Entry 8AHL (electron microscopy, 4.10 A resolution (low resolution: residue-level contacts below are approximate; hydrogen-bond / salt-bridge calls are withheld)); this record covers chains D and F of the 12 polymer chains in the assembly.

Chain D:
Protein: Crescentin
From: Caulobacter vibrioides
UniProt: A0A8F8EC09 (A0A8F8EC09_CAUVI); the construct has insertions or renumbered stretches relative to UniProt, so the offset changes along the chain: 1-405 = UniProt 1-405; 409-460 = UniProt 406-457
Sequence (460 residues; row label = number of the first residue in the row):
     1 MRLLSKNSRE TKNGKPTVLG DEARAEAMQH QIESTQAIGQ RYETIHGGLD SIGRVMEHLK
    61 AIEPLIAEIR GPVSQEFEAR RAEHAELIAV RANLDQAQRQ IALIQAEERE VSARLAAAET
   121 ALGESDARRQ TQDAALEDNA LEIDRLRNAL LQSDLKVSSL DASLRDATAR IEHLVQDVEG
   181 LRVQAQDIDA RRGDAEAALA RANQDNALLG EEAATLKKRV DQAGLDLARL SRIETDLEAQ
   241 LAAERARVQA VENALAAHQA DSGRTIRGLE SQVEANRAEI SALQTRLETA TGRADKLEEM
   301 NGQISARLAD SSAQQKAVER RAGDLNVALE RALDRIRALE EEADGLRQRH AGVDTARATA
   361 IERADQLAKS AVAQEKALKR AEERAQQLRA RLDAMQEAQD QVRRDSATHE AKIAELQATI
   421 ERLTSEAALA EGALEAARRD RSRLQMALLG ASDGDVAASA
Not modelled in the structure: 1-212, 447-460
Differences from the reference sequence: insertion (406-408)
From the paper describing this entry:
  - self-association interface (contacts with another copy of this molecule); pairs are residue here / residue on that copy: Lys-296/Ala-207, Lys-296/Gln-204

Chain F:
Protein: Crescentin-specific megabody MB13
Notes: antibody fragment or engineered binder
Sequence (907 residues; each row starts with the number of its first residue):
     1 EVQLQESGGG LVYKEETQSG LNNYARVVEK GQYDSLEIPA QVAASWESGR DDAAVFGFID
    61 KEQLDKYVAN GGKRSDWTVK FAENRSQDGT LLGYSLLQES VDQASYMYSD NHYLAEMATI
   121 LGKPEEAKRY RQLAQQLADY INTCMFDPTT QFYYDVRIED KPLANGCAGK PIVERGKGPE
   181 GWSPLFNGAA TQANADAVVK VMLDPKEFNT FVPLGTAALT NPAFGADIYW RGRVWVDQFW
   241 FGLKGMERYG YRDDALKLAD TFFRHAKGLT ADGPIQENYN PLTGAQQGAP NFSWSAAHLY
   301 MLYNDFFRKQ ASGGGSGGGG SGGGGSGNAD NYKNVINRTG APQYMKDYDY DDHQRFNPFF
   361 DLGAWHGHLL PDGPNTMGGF PGVALLTEEY INFMASNFDR LTVWQDGKKV DFTLEAYSIP
   421 GALVQKLTAK DVQVEMTLRF ATPRTSLLET KITSNKPLDL VWDGELLEKL EAKEGKPLSD
   481 KTIAGEYPDY QRKISATRDG LKVTFGKVRA TWDLLTSGES EYQVHKSLPV QTEINGNRFT
   541 SKAHINGSTT LYTTYSHLLT AQEVSKEQMQ IRDILARPAF YLTASQQRWE EYLKKGLTNP
   601 DATPEQTRVA VKAIETLNGN WRSPGGAVKF NTVTPSVTGR WFSGNQTWPW DTWKQAFAMA
   661 HFNPDIAKEN IRAVFSWQIQ PGDSVRPQDV GFVPDLIAWN LSPERGGDGG NWNERNTKPS
   721 LAAWSVMEVY NVTQDKTWVA EMYPKLVAYH DWWLRNRDHN GNGVPEYGAT RDKAHNTESG
   781 EMLFTVKKDS LRLSCASSRS IDGINIMRWY RQAPGKQRGM VAVVTGWGST NYVDSVKGRF
   841 IISRDSAKDT VYLQMNNLKP EDTAVYSCNA IYRGSEYWGQ GTQVTVSSGE NLYFQGSHHH
   901 HHHHHHH
Not modelled in the structure: 14-789, 888-907
Disulfide bonds: Cys-795/Cys-868

How chain D and chain F interact:
Pairs across the interface (18):
  Gln-417(D) / Thr-825(F)
  Gln-417(D) / Trp-827(F)
  Ile-420(D) / Ile-806(F)
  Glu-421(D) / Ser-829(F)
  Thr-424(D) / Val-823(F)
  Thr-424(D) / Asn-831(F)
  Ser-425(D) / Asn-831(F)
  Ala-427(D) / Met-820(F)
  Ala-428(D) / Met-820(F)
  Ala-428(D) / Tyr-832(F)
  Leu-429(D) / Asp-834(F)
  Glu-431(D) / Gly-819(F)
  Glu-431(D) / Met-820(F)
  Gly-432(D) / Val-833(F)
  Glu-435(D) / Gln-817(F)
  Glu-435(D) / Arg-818(F)
  Arg-438(D) / Lys-816(F)
  Arg-438(D) / Gln-817(F)
Also at the interface, not in a pair above, chain D (14 interface residues in all): Ala-433, Ser-442
Also at the interface, not in a pair above, chain F (15 interface residues in all): Thr-830

Overview:
Chain D and chain F form an interface of 14 and 15 residues respectively. From the paper: a self-association
interface involving Lys-296(D).
Chain D is Crescentin (Caulobacter vibrioides) and chain F is Crescentin-specific megabody MB13; the
structure, Cryo-EM structure of crescentin filaments (stutter mutant, C1 symmetry and large box), was
determined by electron microscopy together with 8AFE, 8AFH, 8AFL, 8AFM, 8AIA, 8AIX and 8AJB from the same
study.
